5T91 - chain A; structure by X-ray diffraction, 1.53 A resolution.

[Chain A]
Molecule: Glycerophosphoryl diester phosphodiesterase
From: Bacillus subtilis
Notes: EC 3.1.4.46
UniProtKB: P37965 (GLPQ_BACSU); numbering as in UniProt (aligned over 27-293)
Amino-acid sequence (268 residues; numbered 26 to 293; the number before each row is that of its first residue):
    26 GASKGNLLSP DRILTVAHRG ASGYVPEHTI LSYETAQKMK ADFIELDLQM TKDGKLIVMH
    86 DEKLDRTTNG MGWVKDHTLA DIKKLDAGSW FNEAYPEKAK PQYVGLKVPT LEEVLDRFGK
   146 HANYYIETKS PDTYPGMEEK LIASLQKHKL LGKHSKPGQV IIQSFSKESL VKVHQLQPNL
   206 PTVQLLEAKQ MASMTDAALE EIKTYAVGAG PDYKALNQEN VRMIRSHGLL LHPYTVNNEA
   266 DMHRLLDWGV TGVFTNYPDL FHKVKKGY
Disordered / not traced: 26-30, 177-181
Differences from the reference sequence: expression tag (26)
Swiss-Prot annotation at these positions:
  - active site: His43 (Proton acceptor), His85 (Proton donor)
  - binding site (sn-glycerol 3-phosphate): His43, Arg44, Glu70, His85, Glu152, Gln188
  - binding site (Ca(2+)): Glu70, Asp72, Glu152
Bound ions: Ca2+: Glu70 (together with bicine); Na+: Asp90, Thr93
Ligand contacts: bicine (BCN): His43, Arg44, Glu70, Asp72, His85, Glu152, Gln188, Phe190, Leu210, Tyr259, Thr260, Phe279
From the paper describing this entry:
  - Ca2+ coordination: Glu70
  - catalytic residues: His43, His85, Lys154 (proposed by the authors, not directly observed)

[Overview]
Bound to chain A: bicine. The Na+ site is built by Asp90 and Thr93. From UniProt: active-site residues His43
and His85, 6 sn-glycerol 3-phosphate-binding residues and 3 Ca2+-binding residues. The paper reports catalytic
residues His43, His85 and Lys154; Ca2+ coordination by Glu70.
Chain A is Glycerophosphoryl diester phosphodiesterase (Bacillus subtilis); the structure, Crystal structure
of B. subtilis 168 GlpQ in complex with bicine, was determined by X-ray diffraction together with 5T9B and
5T9C from the same study.
